Entry 8HXB (electron microscopy, 2.70 A resolution); this record covers chains A and B of the 12 polymer chains in the assembly.

# Chain A (and B)
Protein: NFkB inhibitor
Organism: Monkeypox virus
Notes: chain B of this document is another copy of the same molecule, construct and numbering; everything in this record applies to it too
UniProtKB: Q3I8Y9 (Q3I8Y9_MONPV); residue numbers follow UniProt; this construct covers 18-220
Chain sequence (203 residues; numbered 18 to 220; the number before each row is that of its first residue):
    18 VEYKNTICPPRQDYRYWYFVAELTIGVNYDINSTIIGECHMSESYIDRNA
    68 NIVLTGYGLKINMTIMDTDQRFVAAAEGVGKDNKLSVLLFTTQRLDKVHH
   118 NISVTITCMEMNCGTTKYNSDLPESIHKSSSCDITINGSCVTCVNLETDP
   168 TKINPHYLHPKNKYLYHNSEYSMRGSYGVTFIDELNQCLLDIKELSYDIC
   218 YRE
Disordered / not traced: 18-19
Disulfide bonds: Cys56-Cys217, Cys125-Cys157, Cys160-Cys205
From the paper describing this entry:
  - self-association interface (contacts with another copy of this molecule); pairs are residue here / residue on that copy: Cys25-Cys130 (disulfide)

# Chain A / chain B interface
Cross-chain cystine bridges: Cys25(A)-Cys130(B)
Residue-residue contacts - 33 pairs, chain A then chain B:
  Tyr20(A) with Thr132(B); Thr133(B); Lys134(B); Gly155(B); Ser156(B), hydrogen bond (side chain-backbone)
  Lys21(A) with Gly131(B); Thr132(B)
  Asn22(A) with Cys130(B)
  Thr23(A) with Cys130(B), hydrogen bond (backbone-backbone); Gly131(B); Thr132(B)
  Ile24(A) with Cys130(B)
  Cys25(A) with Met126(B); Glu127(B); Met128(B), hydrogen bond (side chain-backbone); Cys130(B), disulfide
  Pro26(A) with Met126(B)
  Arg28(A) with Glu127(B), salt bridge
  Arg32(A) with Glu55(B), salt bridge; Gly75(B); Glu127(B), salt bridge
  Tyr33(A) with Tyr46(B); Asp47(B), hydrogen bond (side chain-backbone); Ile48(B); Glu127(B); Met128(B), hydrophobic
  Gln110(A) with Met128(B); Asn129(B), hydrogen bond
  Tyr181(A) with Asp47(B); Ile48(B); Asn49(B), hydrogen bond (side chain-backbone)
  Tyr183(A) with Asp47(B); Met128(B), hydrophobic
Other interface residues (no listed pair), chain B (19 interface residues in all): Ile52, Tyr74

# In short
The interface between chain A and chain B involves 13 residues on one side and 19 on the other, with 1
disulfide bond, 6 hydrogen bonds and 3 salt bridges. Polar contacts include Arg28(A)-Glu127(B),
Arg32(A)-Glu55(B) and Arg32(A)-Glu127(B). From the paper: a self-association interface involving Cys25(A).
Chain A and chain B are both NFkB inhibitor (Monkeypox virus); the structure, Cryo-EM structure of MPXV M2
hexamer in complex with human B7.2, was determined by electron microscopy (same publication as 8HXA and 8HXC).
